PDB entry 7E39 | electron microscopy, 3.70 A resolution | chains B and C of the 3 polymer chains in the assembly

Chain B:
Molecule: Light Chain of Ab4
Source organism: Homo sapiens
Sequence (214 residues; each row starts with the number of its first residue):
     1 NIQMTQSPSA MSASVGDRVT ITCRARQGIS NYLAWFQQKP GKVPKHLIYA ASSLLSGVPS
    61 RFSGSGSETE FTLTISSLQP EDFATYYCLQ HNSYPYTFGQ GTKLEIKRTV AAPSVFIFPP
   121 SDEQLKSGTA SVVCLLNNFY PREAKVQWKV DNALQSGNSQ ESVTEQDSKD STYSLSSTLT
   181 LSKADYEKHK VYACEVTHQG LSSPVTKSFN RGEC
Not modelled in the structure: 107-214
Disulfide bonds: Cys23-Cys88

Chain C:
Molecule: Heavy Chain of Ab4
Source organism: Homo sapiens
Sequence (448 residues; each row starts with the number of its first residue):
     1 QVQLVESGGG VVQPGRSLRL SCAASGFIFS SYGMHWVRQA PGKGLEWVAV IWFDGSNKYY
    61 ADSVKGRFTI SRDNSKNTLY LQMNSLRAED TAVYYCARET VSYGMDVWGQ GTTVTVSSAS
   121 TKGPSVFPLA PSSKSTSGGT AALGCLVKDY FPEPVTVSWN SGALTSGVHT FPAVLQSSGL
   181 YSLSSVVTVP SSSLGTQTYI CNVNHKPSNT KVDKKVEPKS CDKTHTCPPC PAPEAAGGPS
   241 VFLFPPKPKD TLMISRTPEV TCVVVDVSHE DPEVKFNWYV DGVEVHNAKT KPREEQYNST
   301 YRVVSVLTVL HQDWLNGKEY KCKVSNKALP APIEKTISKA KGQPREPQVY TLPPSREEMT
   361 KNQVSLTCLV KGFYPSDIAV EWESNGQPEN NYKTTPPVLD SDGSFFLYSK LTVDKSRWQQ
   421 GNVFSCSVMH EALHNHYTQK SLSLSPGK
Not modelled in the structure: 86-88, 118-448

Interface between chain B and chain C:
Residue-residue contacts (26):
  Asn1(B) with Ala61(C)
  Phe36(B) with Met105(C), hydrophobic; Trp108(C), hydrophobic
  Gln38(B) with Gln39(C); Leu45(C)
  Val43(B) with Trp108(C), hydrophobic; Gln110(C)
  Pro44(B) with Trp108(C), hydrogen bond (backbone-side chain)
  His46(B) with Gly104(C), hydrogen bond (side chain-backbone); Asp106(C)
  Leu55(B) with Ser102(C); Tyr103(C)
  Tyr87(B) with Gln39(C); Leu45(C)
  Tyr94(B) with His35(C); Trp47(C); Val50(C); Trp52(C); Lys58(C)
  Pro95(B) with Trp47(C), hydrophobic
  Tyr96(B) with His35(C); Trp47(C)
  Phe98(B) with Val37(C), hydrophobic; Leu45(C), hydrophobic; Glu46(C); Trp47(C)
Other interface residues (no listed pair), chain B (14 interface residues in all): Leu89, Gln100
Other interface residues (no listed pair), chain C (20 interface residues in all): Gly44, Tyr59, Tyr95

Overview:
Chain B and chain C form an interface of 14 and 20 residues respectively, with 2 hydrogen bonds. Polar pairs
include Pro44(B)-Trp108(C) and His46(B)-Gly104(C).
Here chain B is Light Chain of Ab4 and chain C is Heavy Chain of Ab4, both from Homo sapiens. Entry 7E39
(SARS-CoV-2 spike in complex with the Ab4 neutralizing antibody (State 3)) was determined by electron
microscopy.
